Entry 8W9F (electron microscopy, 4.40 A resolution (low resolution: residue-level contacts below are approximate; hydrogen-bond / salt-bridge calls are withheld)); this record covers chains b and j of the 17 polymer chains in the assembly.

== Chain b ==
Protein: Histone H4
Source organism: Homo sapiens
UniProt: P62805 (H4_HUMAN); residues 0-102 here correspond to UniProt positions 1-103 (UniProt number = residue number + 1)
Chain sequence (103 residues; row label = number of the first residue in the row; numbering starts at 0):
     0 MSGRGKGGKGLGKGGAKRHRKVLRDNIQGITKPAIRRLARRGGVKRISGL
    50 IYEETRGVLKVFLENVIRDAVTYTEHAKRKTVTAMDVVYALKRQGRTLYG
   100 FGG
Not modelled in the structure: 0-23
UniProt features mapped onto this chain:
  - DNA-binding region: Lys16 to Lys20
  - modified residue: Ser1 (N-acetylserine), Arg3 (Asymmetric dimethylarginine), Lys5 (N6-(2-hydroxyisobutyryl)lysine), Lys8 (N6-(2-hydroxyisobutyryl)lysine), Lys12 (N6-(2-hydroxyisobutyryl)lysine), Lys16 (N6-(2-hydroxyisobutyryl)lysine), Lys20 (N6,N6,N6-trimethyllysine), Lys31 (N6-(2-hydroxyisobutyryl)lysine), Lys44 (N6-(2-hydroxyisobutyryl)lysine), Ser47 (Phosphoserine), Tyr51 (Phosphotyrosine), Lys59 (N6-(2-hydroxyisobutyryl)lysine), Lys77 (N6-(2-hydroxyisobutyryl)lysine), Lys79 (N6-(2-hydroxyisobutyryl)lysine), Thr80 (Phosphothreonine), Tyr88 (Phosphotyrosine), Lys91 (N6-(2-hydroxyisobutyryl)lysine)
  - cross-link (Glycyl lysine isopeptide (Lys-Gly)): Lys12 (interchain with G-Cter in SUMO2), Lys20 (interchain with G-Cter in SUMO2), Lys31 (interchain with G-Cter in SUMO2), Lys59 (interchain with G-Cter in SUMO2), Lys79 (interchain with G-Cter in SUMO2), Lys91 (interchain with G-Cter in SUMO2)

== Chain j ==
Molecule: 3-DNA
Source organism: Homo sapiens
Sequence (147 nucleotides; each row starts with the number of its first residue; numbers below 1 keep their minus sign (DA-73 is residue -73)):
   -73 ATCAATATCCACCTGCAGATACTACCAAAAGTGTATTTGGAAACTGCTCC
   -23 ATCAAAAGGCATGTTCAGCTGGATTCCAGCTGAACATGCCTTTTGATGGA
    27 GCAGTTTCCAAATACACTTTTGGTAGTATCTGCAGGTGGATATTGAT

== Chain b / chain j interface ==
Pairs across the interface - 9 pairs, chain b then chain j:
  Arg35(b) - DG8(j)
  Arg45(b) - DT7(j)
  Arg45(b) - DG8(j)
  Ile46(b) - DT7(j)
  Ile46(b) - DG8(j)
  Gly48(b) - DT7(j)
  Arg78(b) - DC28(j)
  Lys79(b) - DC28(j)
  Thr80(b) - DC28(j)
Other interface residues (no listed pair), chain b (10 interface residues in all): Arg39, Lys44, Ser47
Other interface residues (no listed pair), chain j (6 interface residues in all): DA9, DG27, DA29

== In short ==
10 residues of chain b and 6 residues of chain j are in contact. UniProt lists a DNA-binding region on chain
b.
Here chain b is Histone H4 and chain j is 3-DNA, both from Homo sapiens. Entry 8W9F (Cryo-EM structure of the
Rpd3S-nucleosome complex from budding yeast in State 3) was determined by electron microscopy together with
8W9C, 8W9D and 8W9E from the same study.
